PDB entry 8BH3 | electron microscopy, 4.55 A resolution (low resolution: residue-level contacts below are approximate; hydrogen-bond / salt-bridge calls are withheld) | chains L and T of the 18 polymer chains in the assembly

== Chain L ==
Name: X-ray repair cross-complementing protein 5
Organism: Homo sapiens
Notes: EC 3.6.4.-
Reference sequence: P13010 (XRCC5_HUMAN); residue numbers follow UniProt; this construct covers 1-732
Sequence (732 residues; row label = number of the first residue in the row):
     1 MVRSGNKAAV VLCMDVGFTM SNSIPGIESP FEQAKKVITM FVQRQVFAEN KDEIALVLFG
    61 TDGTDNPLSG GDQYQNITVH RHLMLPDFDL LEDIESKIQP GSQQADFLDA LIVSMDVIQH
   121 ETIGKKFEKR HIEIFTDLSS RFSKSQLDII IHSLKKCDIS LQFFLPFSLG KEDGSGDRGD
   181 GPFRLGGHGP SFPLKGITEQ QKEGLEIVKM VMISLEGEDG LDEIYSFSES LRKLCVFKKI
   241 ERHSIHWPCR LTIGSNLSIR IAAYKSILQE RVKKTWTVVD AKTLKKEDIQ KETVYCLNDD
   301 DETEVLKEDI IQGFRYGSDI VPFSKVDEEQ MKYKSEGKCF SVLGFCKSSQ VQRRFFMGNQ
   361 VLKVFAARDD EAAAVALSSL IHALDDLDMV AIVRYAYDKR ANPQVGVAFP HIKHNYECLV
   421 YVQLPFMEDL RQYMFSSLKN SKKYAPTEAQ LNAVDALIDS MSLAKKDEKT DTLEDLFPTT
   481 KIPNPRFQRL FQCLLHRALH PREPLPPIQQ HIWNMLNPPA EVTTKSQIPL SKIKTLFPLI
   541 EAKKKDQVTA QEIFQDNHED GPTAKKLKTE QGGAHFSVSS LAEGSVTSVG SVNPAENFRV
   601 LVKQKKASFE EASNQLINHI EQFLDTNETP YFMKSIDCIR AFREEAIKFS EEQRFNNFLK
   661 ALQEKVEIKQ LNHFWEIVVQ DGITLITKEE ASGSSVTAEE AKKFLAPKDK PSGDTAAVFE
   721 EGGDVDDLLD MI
Disordered / not traced: 1-5, 171-180, 545-592, 705-721
Swiss-Prot annotation at these positions:
  - region: L138 to L165 (Leucine-zipper)
  - motif: E720 to L728 (EEXXXDL motif)
  - modified residue: K144 (N6-acetyllysine), S255 (Phosphoserine), S258 (Phosphoserine), K265 (N6-acetyllysine), S318 (Phosphoserine), K332 (N6-acetyllysine), T535 (Phosphothreonine), S577 (Phosphoserine), S579 (Phosphoserine), S580 (Phosphoserine), K660 (N6-acetyllysine), K665 (N6-acetyllysine), T715 (Phosphothreonine)
  - cross-link (Glycyl lysine isopeptide (Lys-Gly)): K195 (interchain with G-Cter in SUMO2), K532 (interchain with G-Cter in SUMO2), K534 (interchain with G-Cter in SUMO2), K566 (interchain with G-Cter in SUMO2), K568 (interchain with G-Cter in SUMO2), K669 (interchain with G-Cter in SUMO2), K688 (interchain with G-Cter in SUMO2)
  - mutagenesis: E720 to E721 (Abolishes interaction with PRKDC and its recruitment to sites of DNA damage), D726 to D727 (Abolishes interaction with PRKDC and its recruitment to sites of DNA damage)

== Chain T ==
Name: X-ray repair cross-complementing protein 6
Organism: Homo sapiens
Notes: EC 3.6.4.-, 4.2.99.-
Reference sequence: P12956 (XRCC6_HUMAN); residues 1-609 here = UniProt positions 1-609
Sequence (609 residues; numbered 1 to 609; the number before each row is that of its first residue):
     1 MSGWESYYKT EGDEEAEEEQ EENLEASGDY KYSGRDSLIF LVDASKAMFE SQSEDELTPF
    61 DMSIQCIQSV YISKIISSDR DLLAVVFYGT EKDKNSVNFK NIYVLQELDN PGAKRILELD
   121 QFKGQQGQKR FQDMMGHGSD YSLSEVLWVC ANLFSDVQFK MSHKRIMLFT NEDNPHGNDS
   181 AKASRARTKA GDLRDTGIFL DLMHLKKPGG FDISLFYRDI ISIAEDEDLR VHFEESSKLE
   241 DLLRKVRAKE TRKRALSRLK LKLNKDIVIS VGIYNLVQKA LKPPPIKLYR ETNEPVKTKT
   301 RTFNTSTGGL LLPSDTKRSQ IYGSRQIILE KEETEELKRF DDPGLMLMGF KPLVLLKKHH
   361 YLRPSLFVYP EESLVIGSST LFSALLIKCL EKEVAALCRY TPRRNIPPYF VALVPQEEEL
   421 DDQKIQVTPP GFQLVFLPFA DDKRKMPFTE KIMATPEQVG KMKAIVEKLR FTYRSDSFEN
   481 PVLQQHFRNL EALALDLMEP EQAVDLTLPK VEAMNKRLGS LVDEFKELVY PPDYNPEGKV
   541 TKRKHDNEGS GSKRPKVEYS EEELKTHISK GTLGKFTVPM LKEACRAYGL KSGLKKQELL
   601 EALTKHFQD
Disordered / not traced: 1-31, 224-228, 539-609
Swiss-Prot annotation at these positions:
  - region: V578 to E583 (Interaction with BAX)
  - active site: K31 (Schiff-base intermediate with DNA)
  - modified residue: S2 (N-acetylserine), S6 (Phosphoserine), S27 (Phosphoserine), K31 (N6-acetyllysine), S51 (Phosphoserine), S306 (Phosphoserine), K317 (N6-acetyllysine), K331 (N6-acetyllysine), K338 (N6-acetyllysine), T455 (Phosphothreonine), K461 (N6-acetyllysine), S477 (Phosphoserine), S520 (Phosphoserine), K539 (N6-acetyllysine), K542 (N6-acetyllysine), K544 (N6-acetyllysine), S550 (Phosphoserine), K553 (N6-acetyllysine), K556 (N6-acetyllysine), S560 (Phosphoserine) and 1 more in UniProt
  - cross-link (Glycyl lysine isopeptide (Lys-Gly)): K287 (interchain with G-Cter in SUMO2), K317 (interchain with G-Cter in SUMO2), K556 (interchain with G-Cter in SUMO2)
  - mutagenesis: K31 (K31A: Diminishes the ability to form a Schiff base. Abolishes adduct formation; when associated with A-160 and A-164), K160 (K160A: Abolishes adduct formation; when associated with A-31 and A-160), K164 (K164A: Abolishes adduct formation; when associated with A-31 and A-164), K539 (K539Q: Complete loss of suppression of BAX-induced apoptosis; K539R: No effect on suppression of BAX-induced apoptosis), K542 (K542Q: Complete loss of suppression of BAX-induced apoptosis; K542R: No effect on suppression of BAX-induced apoptosis), K544 (K544R: No effect on suppression of BAX-induced apoptosis), K553 (K553Q: Partial loss of suppression of BAX-induced apoptosis; K553R: No effect on suppression of BAX-induced apoptosis), K556 (K556R: No effect on suppression of BAX-induced apoptosis), K570 (K570R: Loss of methylation; loss of anti-apoptotic activity; no effect on XRCC5 stabilization)
From the paper describing this entry:
  - mutagenesis - H163A, R165E, F471E, R517E: decreased co-localization with Protein PAXX

== How chain L and chain T interact ==
Residue-residue contacts (366; chain L residue first):
  V46(L) - Y322(T)
  F47(L) - Y322(T)
  E49(L) - Y322(T)
  E49(L) - G323(T)
  F88(L) - Y322(T)
  F88(L) - R325(T)
  F88(L) - I327(T)
  L234(L) - A440(T)
  E241(L) - K445(T)
  H243(L) - K445(T)
  S244(L) - R444(T)
  S244(L) - K445(T)
  S244(L) - M446(T)
  R250(L) - P536(T)
  R250(L) - E537(T)
  G254(L) - V511(T)
  G254(L) - N515(T)
  S255(L) - V511(T)
  S255(L) - N515(T)
  N256(L) - N515(T)
  N256(L) - V522(T)
  L257(L) - V522(T)
  L257(L) - K526(T)
  S258(L) - P536(T)
  R260(L) - Y534(T)
  R260(L) - P536(T)
  Y264(L) - M446(T)
  Y264(L) - P447(T)
  K265(L) - R444(T)
  S266(L) - K443(T)
  S266(L) - R444(T)
  S266(L) - M446(T)
  I267(L) - H359(T)
  I267(L) - Y361(T)
  I267(L) - P438(T)
  I267(L) - D442(T)
  I267(L) - K443(T)
  L268(L) - D442(T)
  L268(L) - R444(T)
  Q269(L) - L362(T)
  Q269(L) - R363(T)
  Q269(L) - D442(T)
  Q269(L) - R444(T)
  E270(L) - D441(T)
  E270(L) - D442(T)
  E270(L) - R444(T)
  K274(L) - Q320(T)
  K274(L) - I321(T)
  K274(L) - Y322(T)
  T275(L) - Q320(T)
  W276(L) - R318(T)
  W276(L) - S319(T)
  W276(L) - Q320(T)
  W276(L) - I327(T)
  W276(L) - L329(T)
  W276(L) - T334(T)
  T277(L) - K317(T)
  T277(L) - R318(T)
  T277(L) - S319(T)
  V278(L) - T316(T)
  V278(L) - K317(T)
  V278(L) - R318(T)
  V278(L) - S319(T)
  V279(L) - D315(T)
  V279(L) - T316(T)
  V279(L) - K317(T)
  V279(L) - S319(T)
  V279(L) - Q326(T)
  V279(L) - I328(T)
  D280(L) - D315(T)
  D280(L) - K317(T)
  A281(L) - S314(T)
  A281(L) - D315(T)
  A281(L) - K317(T)
  K282(L) - D315(T)
  L284(L) - Q326(T)
  E287(L) - T305(T)
  D288(L) - N304(T)
  D288(L) - T305(T)
  I289(L) - F303(T)
  I289(L) - T305(T)
  I289(L) - L311(T)
  Q290(L) - F303(T)
  Q290(L) - N304(T)
  Q290(L) - T305(T)
  K291(L) - T300(T)
  K291(L) - R301(T)
  K291(L) - T302(T)
  K291(L) - F303(T)
  E292(L) - T300(T)
  E292(L) - R301(T)
  E292(L) - F303(T)
  T293(L) - T298(T)
  T293(L) - K299(T)
  T293(L) - T300(T)
  V294(L) - T298(T)
  V294(L) - K299(T)
  Y295(L) - K297(T)
  Y295(L) - T298(T)
  C296(L) - V296(T)
  C296(L) - K297(T)
  L297(L) - E294(T)
  L297(L) - V296(T)
  N298(L) - E294(T)
  N298(L) - P295(T)
  E302(L) - K297(T)
  V305(L) - Y289(T)
  V305(L) - V296(T)
  E308(L) - R290(T)
  D309(L) - Y289(T)
  D309(L) - R290(T)
  D309(L) - E291(T)
  I310(L) - K287(T)
  I310(L) - L288(T)
  I310(L) - R290(T)
  I310(L) - V296(T)
  I311(L) - I286(T)
  I311(L) - K287(T)
  I311(L) - L288(T)
  I311(L) - Y289(T)
  I311(L) - R290(T)
  Q312(L) - P285(T)
  Q312(L) - I286(T)
  Q312(L) - K287(T)
  G313(L) - P285(T)
  G313(L) - I286(T)
  G313(L) - L288(T)
  F314(L) - K282(T)
  F314(L) - P283(T)
  F314(L) - P284(T)
  F314(L) - P285(T)
  F314(L) - I286(T)
  R315(L) - I286(T)
  Y316(L) - I75(T)
  Y316(L) - L490(T)
  Y316(L) - E491(T)
  Y316(L) - A494(T)
  Y316(L) - L495(T)
  G317(L) - I75(T)
  G317(L) - D79(T)
  S318(L) - N110(T)
  S318(L) - P111(T)
  S318(L) - G112(T)
  D319(L) - G112(T)
  D319(L) - A113(T)
  I320(L) - I286(T)
  V321(L) - L493(T)
  P322(L) - L288(T)
  P322(L) - N293(T)
  F323(L) - L493(T)
  E328(L) - H486(T)
  E328(L) - N489(T)
  M331(L) - N489(T)
  K332(L) - H486(T)
  Y333(L) - P481(T)
  Y333(L) - V482(T)
  Y333(L) - Q485(T)
  Y333(L) - D505(T)
  S341(L) - P509(T)
  V342(L) - P509(T)
  L343(L) - T507(T)
  G344(L) - F471(T)
  F345(L) - F471(T)
  C346(L) - F471(T)
  C346(L) - Y473(T)
  Q350(L) - T472(T)
  Q350(L) - Y473(T)
  R353(L) - L356(T)
  R353(L) - K357(T)
  R353(L) - K358(T)
  R353(L) - H360(T)
  R353(L) - Q433(T)
  R354(L) - V277(T)
  R354(L) - Q416(T)
  R354(L) - T428(T)
  R354(L) - P429(T)
  R354(L) - Q433(T)
  F356(L) - P364(T)
  M357(L) - V277(T)
  M357(L) - K279(T)
  M357(L) - P364(T)
  G358(L) - K279(T)
  G358(L) - L362(T)
  G358(L) - R363(T)
  G358(L) - P364(T)
  N359(L) - L362(T)
  N359(L) - R363(T)
  Q360(L) - L362(T)
  V361(L) - H359(T)
  V361(L) - Y361(T)
  F365(L) - T449(T)
  R368(L) - F448(T)
  R368(L) - T449(T)
  R368(L) - E450(T)
  D370(L) - Y530(T)
  D370(L) - Y534(T)
  E371(L) - I452(T)
  A372(L) - V529(T)
  A372(L) - Y530(T)
  A373(L) - Y530(T)
  A374(L) - I452(T)
  V375(L) - I452(T)
  V375(L) - M453(T)
  V375(L) - A454(T)
  V375(L) - Q458(T)
  V375(L) - V529(T)
  A376(L) - F525(T)
  S378(L) - I452(T)
  S378(L) - M453(T)
  S378(L) - A454(T)
  S379(L) - A454(T)
  S379(L) - Q458(T)
  S379(L) - V459(T)
  S379(L) - M462(T)
  L380(L) - M462(T)
  H382(L) - V459(T)
  A383(L) - V459(T)
  A383(L) - M462(T)
  A383(L) - K463(T)
  D386(L) - K463(T)
  M389(L) - R470(T)
  R394(L) - D505(T)
  R394(L) - T507(T)
  R394(L) - L508(T)
  P403(L) - N480(T)
  P403(L) - V482(T)
  V405(L) - T507(T)
  F409(L) - K358(T)
  F409(L) - H359(T)
  H411(L) - H359(T)
  K413(L) - K451(T)
  H414(L) - K451(T)
  N415(L) - F448(T)
  N415(L) - E450(T)
  N415(L) - K451(T)
  Y416(L) - T449(T)
  Y416(L) - E450(T)
  Y416(L) - K451(T)
  V420(L) - H359(T)
  Q423(L) - K279(T)
  P425(L) - V277(T)
  F426(L) - F478(T)
  F426(L) - E479(T)
  F426(L) - N480(T)
  M427(L) - S475(T)
  M427(L) - D476(T)
  M427(L) - S477(T)
  M427(L) - F478(T)
  M427(L) - E479(T)
  E428(L) - A280(T)
  E428(L) - E479(T)
  E428(L) - N480(T)
  E428(L) - Q484(T)
  D429(L) - V277(T)
  D429(L) - Q278(T)
  D429(L) - K279(T)
  D429(L) - A280(T)
  L430(L) - L276(T)
  L430(L) - S475(T)
  R431(L) - N275(T)
  R431(L) - L276(T)
  Q432(L) - L276(T)
  Q432(L) - Q426(T)
  Y433(L) - K253(T)
  Y433(L) - L276(T)
  Y433(L) - Q426(T)
  M434(L) - K253(T)
  F435(L) - K253(T)
  F435(L) - Y274(T)
  F435(L) - F367(T)
  F435(L) - Y369(T)
  F435(L) - Q426(T)
  F435(L) - P429(T)
  S436(L) - Y369(T)
  S436(L) - P430(T)
  S437(L) - E418(T)
  L438(L) - S379(T)
  L438(L) - F382(T)
  L438(L) - S383(T)
  K439(L) - S383(T)
  K439(L) - L386(T)
  K439(L) - I387(T)
  K439(L) - E417(T)
  Y444(L) - S379(T)
  Y444(L) - T380(T)
  Y444(L) - S383(T)
  A445(L) - T380(T)
  P446(L) - T380(T)
  P446(L) - S383(T)
  P446(L) - A384(T)
  L451(L) - A384(T)
  L451(L) - K388(T)
  N452(L) - K388(T)
  V454(L) - K388(T)
  D455(L) - K388(T)
  D455(L) - K392(T)
  I458(L) - F350(T)
  I458(L) - K388(T)
  I458(L) - K392(T)
  D459(L) - K392(T)
  M461(L) - L347(T)
  M461(L) - M348(T)
  M461(L) - G349(T)
  M461(L) - F350(T)
  S462(L) - F350(T)
  L463(L) - M348(T)
  L463(L) - G349(T)
  L463(L) - F350(T)
  L463(L) - K351(T)
  A464(L) - K351(T)
  A464(L) - P352(T)
  L473(L) - P352(T)
  L473(L) - L355(T)
  D475(L) - K351(T)
  T479(L) - L397(T)
  T479(L) - F410(T)
  T479(L) - L437(T)
  T480(L) - H360(T)
  T480(L) - P438(T)
  T480(L) - F439(T)
  T480(L) - A440(T)
  T480(L) - K443(T)
  K481(L) - A440(T)
  I482(L) - F439(T)
  I482(L) - A440(T)
  P483(L) - F439(T)
  P483(L) - A440(T)
  P483(L) - D441(T)
  N484(L) - Y409(T)
  N484(L) - F439(T)
  N484(L) - D441(T)
  R486(L) - F340(T)
  R486(L) - P407(T)
  R486(L) - P408(T)
  F487(L) - D441(T)
  L490(L) - L337(T)
  C493(L) - L337(T)
  R497(L) - I327(T)
  R497(L) - I328(T)
  R497(L) - L329(T)
  A498(L) - R325(T)
  L505(L) - E333(T)
  L505(L) - L337(T)
  I508(L) - F340(T)
  W513(L) - D341(T)
  L516(L) - D341(T)
  L516(L) - M348(T)
  L516(L) - R399(T)
  P518(L) - M348(T)
  L530(L) - N264(T)
  L530(L) - I267(T)
  K534(L) - I267(T)
  F537(L) - L381(T)
  P538(L) - I376(T)
  L539(L) - I269(T)
  L539(L) - V375(T)
  L539(L) - I376(T)
  L539(L) - G377(T)
  L539(L) - S378(T)
  I540(L) - L374(T)
  I540(L) - V375(T)
  I540(L) - I376(T)
  E541(L) - K260(T)
  E541(L) - L374(T)
  E541(L) - V375(T)
  A542(L) - L374(T)
Interface residues without a listed pair, chain L (181 interface residues in all): E92, R242, I259, F355, K363, I392, E417, L424, K443, Q450, E474, F477, P485, R489, L494, L499, N517, I533
Interface residues without a listed pair, chain T (180 interface residues in all): K114, R247, L263, V268, S306, K338, P370, E372, L385, V394, V427, V466, L469, M514

== Overview ==
Chain L and chain T form an interface of 181 and 180 residues respectively. Curated annotation (UniProt) lists
4 mutagenesis sites on chain L; active-site residue K31(T) and 9 mutagenesis sites on chain T. From the paper:
H163A, R165E and F471E of chain T, among others, reduce co-localization with Protein PAXX.
Here chain L is X-ray repair cross-complementing protein 5 and chain T is X-ray repair cross-complementing
protein 6, both from Homo sapiens. Entry 8BH3 (DNA-PK Ku80 mediated dimer bound to PAXX) was determined by
electron microscopy together with 8ASC, 7ZYG, 8BHV, 8BHY and 7ZWA from the same study.
